9D3N - chains B and J of the 10 polymer chains in the assembly; structure by electron microscopy, 3.00 A resolution.

Chain B:
Protein: Histone H4
Organism: Homo sapiens
Reference sequence: P62805 (H4_HUMAN); residues 24-102 here correspond to UniProt positions 25-103 (UniProt number = residue number + 1)
Chain sequence (79 residues; numbered 24 to 102; the number before each row is that of its first residue):
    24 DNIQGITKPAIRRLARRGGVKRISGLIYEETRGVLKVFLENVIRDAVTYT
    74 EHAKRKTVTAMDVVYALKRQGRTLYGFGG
UniProt features mapped onto this chain:
  - modified residue: Lys31 (N6-(2-hydroxyisobutyryl)lysine), Lys44 (N6-(2-hydroxyisobutyryl)lysine), Ser47 (Phosphoserine), Tyr51 (Phosphotyrosine), Lys59 (N6-(2-hydroxyisobutyryl)lysine), Lys77 (N6-(2-hydroxyisobutyryl)lysine), Lys79 (N6-(2-hydroxyisobutyryl)lysine), Thr80 (Phosphothreonine), Tyr88 (Phosphotyrosine), Lys91 (N6-(2-hydroxyisobutyryl)lysine)
  - cross-link (Glycyl lysine isopeptide (Lys-Gly)): Lys31 (interchain with G-Cter in SUMO2), Lys59 (interchain with G-Cter in SUMO2), Lys79 (interchain with G-Cter in SUMO2), Lys91 (interchain with G-Cter in SUMO2)

Chain J:
Molecule: 5S rDNA (coding strand)
Organism: Xenopus borealis
Sequence (96 nucleotides; each row starts with the number of its first residue; numbers below 1 keep their minus sign (DT-47 is residue -47)):
   -47 TTCAGGGTGGTATGGCCGTAGGCGAGCACAAGGCTGACTTTTCCTCCCCT
     3 TGTGCTGCCTTCTGGGGGGGGCCCAGCTCCTCCCCATGCCAGGGTC

How chain B and chain J interact:
Pairs across the interface (12; chain B residue first):
  Arg35(B) with DT8(J), salt bridge to the phosphate
  Arg45(B) with DC7(J), sugar contact; DT8(J), phosphate contact
  Ile46(B) with DC7(J), phosphate contact; DT8(J), hydrogen bond to the phosphate
  Ser47(B) with DC7(J), hydrogen bond to the phosphate
  Gly48(B) with DC7(J), hydrogen bond to the phosphate
  Arg78(B) with DG28(J), phosphate contact
  Lys79(B) with DA27(J), phosphate contact; DG28(J), hydrogen bond to the phosphate
  Thr80(B) with DA27(J), phosphate contact; DG28(J), hydrogen bond to the phosphate
Also at the interface, not in a pair above, chain B (10 interface residues in all): Arg39, Lys44
Also at the interface, not in a pair above, chain J (6 interface residues in all): DG9, DC29

In short:
Chain B and chain J form an interface of 10 and 6 residues respectively, with 5 hydrogen bonds and 1 salt
bridge. Polar contacts include Ile46(B)-DT8(J), Ser47(B)-DC7(J) and Gly48(B)-DC7(J).
Chain B is Histone H4 (Homo sapiens) and chain J is 5S rDNA (coding strand) (Xenopus borealis); the structure,
167-bp 5S rDNA nucleosome cross-linked with glutaraldehyde, was determined by electron microscopy (same
publication as 9D3K, 9D3L, 9D3O, 9D3Q, 9D3R, 9D3S and 9D3T).
